7WWU - chains F and G of the 10 polymer chains in the assembly; structure by electron microscopy, 3.50 A resolution.

[Chain F (and G)]
Protein: Csy3
Source organism: Vibrio phage ICP1_2011_A
Notes: chain G of this document is another copy of the same molecule, construct and numbering; everything in this record applies to it too
UniProt: M1Q7R8 (M1Q7R8_9CAUD); numbering as in UniProt (aligned over 1-306)
Chain sequence (327 residues; row label = number of the first residue in the row; numbers below 1 keep their minus sign (Met-20 is residue -20)):
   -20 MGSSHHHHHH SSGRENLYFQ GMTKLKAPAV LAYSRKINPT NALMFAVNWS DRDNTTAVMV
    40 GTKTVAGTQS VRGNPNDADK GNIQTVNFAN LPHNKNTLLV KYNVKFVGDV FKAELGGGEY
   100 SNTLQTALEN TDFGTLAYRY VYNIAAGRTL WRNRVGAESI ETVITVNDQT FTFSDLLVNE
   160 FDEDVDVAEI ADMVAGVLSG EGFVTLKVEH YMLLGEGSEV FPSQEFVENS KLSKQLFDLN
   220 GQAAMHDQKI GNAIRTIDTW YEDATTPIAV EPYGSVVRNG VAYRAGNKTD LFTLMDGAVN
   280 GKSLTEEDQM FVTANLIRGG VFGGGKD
Disordered / not traced: -20 to 2, 304-306
Differences from the reference sequence: initiating methionine (-20); expression tag (-19 to 0)

[Chain F / chain G interface]
Residue-residue contacts (28):
  Arg14(F) with Glu198(G), salt bridge
  Thr19(F) with Gly196(G), hydrogen bond (side chain-backbone)
  Asn20(F) with Asn69(G), hydrogen bond; His72(G), hydrogen bond (backbone-side chain)
  Asn82(F) with Glu195(G), hydrogen bond (side chain-backbone)
  Lys84(F) with Ser197(G)
  Glu93(F) with Arg131(G), salt bridge
  Leu94(F) with Arg257(G)
  Phe182(F) with Ala136(G); Glu137(G)
  Glu204(F) with Lys42(G); Thr43(G), hydrogen bond (side chain-backbone)
  Asp226(F) with Lys42(G), salt bridge
  Gln227(F) with Lys42(G); Thr43(G), hydrogen bond (side chain-backbone); Val44(G)
  Pro251(F) with Ser49(G)
  Tyr252(F) with Val50(G); Gly52(G), hydrogen bond (side chain-backbone); Asn53(G), hydrogen bond (side chain-backbone); Pro54(G)
  Ser254(F) with Ala57(G)
  Val256(F) with Thr47(G); Gly60(G)
  Ala261(F) with Ala57(G); Asp58(G)
  Phe271(F) with Arg51(G)
  Gly302(F) with Arg51(G)
Other interface residues (no listed pair), chain F (31 interface residues in all): Ala6, Ser13, Leu22, Gly95, Gln203, Phe216, Leu218, His225, Glu250, Gly265, Arg297, Val300, Phe301
Other interface residues (no listed pair), chain G (29 interface residues in all): Ala45, Lys59, Phe67, Gly135, Leu193, Asn258

[Overview]
Chain F and chain G form an interface of 31 and 29 residues respectively; the contacts include 8 hydrogen
bonds and 3 salt bridges. Polar pairs include Arg14(F)-Glu198(G), Glu93(F)-Arg131(G) and Asp226(F)-Lys42(G).
Both chains are Csy3 (Vibrio phage ICP1_2011_A). Entry 7WWU (ICP1 Csy complex) was determined by electron
microscopy (same publication as 7WKO, 7WKP and 7WWV).
